PDB entry 3VL2 | X-ray diffraction, 2.06 A resolution | chain A

== Chain A ==
Name: 3-isopropylmalate dehydrogenase
Source organism: Shewanella oneidensis
Notes: EC 1.1.1.85
UniProt: Q8E9N3 (LEU3_SHEON); residues 2-364 here = UniProt positions 2-364
Chain sequence (375 residues; each row starts with the number of its first residue; numbers below 1 keep their minus sign (Met-10 is residue -10)):
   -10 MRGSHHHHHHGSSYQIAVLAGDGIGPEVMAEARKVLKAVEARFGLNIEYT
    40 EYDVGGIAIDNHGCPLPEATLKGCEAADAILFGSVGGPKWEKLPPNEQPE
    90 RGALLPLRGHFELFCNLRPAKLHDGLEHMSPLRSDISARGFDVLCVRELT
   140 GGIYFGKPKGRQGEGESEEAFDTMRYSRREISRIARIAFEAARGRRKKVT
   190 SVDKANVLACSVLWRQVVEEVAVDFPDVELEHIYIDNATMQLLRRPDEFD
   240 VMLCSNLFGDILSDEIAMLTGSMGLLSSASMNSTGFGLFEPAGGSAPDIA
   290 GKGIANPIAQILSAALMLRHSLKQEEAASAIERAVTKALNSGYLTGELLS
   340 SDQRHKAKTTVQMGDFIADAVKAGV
Unresolved in the structure: -10 to 0
Sequence notes: expression tag (-10 to 1)
Bound ions: Ca2+: Asp249, Asp253 (together with 3-isopropylmalic acid)
Residues lining bound ligands: 3-isopropylmalic acid (IPM): Glu89, Arg90, Leu93, Leu94, Arg97, Arg107, Arg136, Tyr143, Lys193, Asn195, Val196, Asp225, Asp249, Asp253
UniProt features mapped onto this chain:
  - binding site (NAD(+)): Gly283 to Asn295
  - binding site (substrate): Arg97, Arg107, Arg136, Asp225
  - binding site (Mg(2+)): Asp225, Asp249, Asp253
  - site (Important for catalysis): Tyr143, Lys193
From the paper describing this entry:
  - catalytic residues: Tyr143, Lys193, Asp225 (citing earlier work)

== Overview ==
Ligands of chain A: 3-isopropylmalic acid. The Ca2+ site is built by Asp249 and Asp253. From UniProt: 13
NAD+-binding residues, 4 substrate-binding residues and 3 Mg2+-binding residues. From the paper: catalytic
residues Tyr143, Lys193 and Asp225.
Chain A is 3-isopropylmalate dehydrogenase (Shewanella oneidensis); the structure, 3-isopropylmalate
dehydrogenase from Shewanella oneidensis MR-1 at 160 MPa, was determined by X-ray diffraction, deposited
together with 3VKZ, 3VL3, 3VL4, 3VL6 and 3VL7.
